PDB entry 8G0H | X-ray diffraction, 3.80 A resolution | chains D and C of the 4 polymer chains in the assembly

[Chain D]
Molecule: Poly [ADP-ribose] polymerase 1
Organism: Homo sapiens
Notes: EC 2.4.2.30, 2.4.2.-
UniProt: P09874 (PARP1_HUMAN); numbering as in UniProt; present here: 518-686, 689-1014
Amino-acid sequence (504 residues; row label = number of the first residue in the row; note: 2 numbers in that range are skipped by the numbering (no residue carries them; nothing is unmodelled there)):
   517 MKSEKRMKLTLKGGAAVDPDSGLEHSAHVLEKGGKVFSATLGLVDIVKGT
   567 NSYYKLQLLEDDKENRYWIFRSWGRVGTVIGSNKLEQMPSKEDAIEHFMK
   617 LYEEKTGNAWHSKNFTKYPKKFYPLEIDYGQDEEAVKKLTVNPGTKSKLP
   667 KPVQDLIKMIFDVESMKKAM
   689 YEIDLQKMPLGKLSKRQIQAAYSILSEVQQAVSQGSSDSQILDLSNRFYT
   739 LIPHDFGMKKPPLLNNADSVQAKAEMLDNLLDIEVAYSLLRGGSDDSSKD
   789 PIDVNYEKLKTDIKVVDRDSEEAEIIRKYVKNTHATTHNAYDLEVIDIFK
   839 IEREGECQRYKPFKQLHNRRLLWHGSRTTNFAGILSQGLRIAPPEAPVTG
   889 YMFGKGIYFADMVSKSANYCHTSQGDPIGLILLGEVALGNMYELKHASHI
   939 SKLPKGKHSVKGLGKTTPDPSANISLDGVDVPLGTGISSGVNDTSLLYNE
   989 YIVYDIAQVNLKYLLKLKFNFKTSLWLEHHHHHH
Unresolved in the structure: 517-530, 647-659, 1021-1022
Construct notes: initiating methionine (517); variant Ala762 (Val in P09874); expression tag (1015-1022)
Small-molecule neighbours: UKTT5 (YH0; 2-(4-{[2-(1H-benzimidazol-2-yl)ethyl]carbamoyl}phenyl)-1H-benzimidazole-7-carboxamide): Tyr710, Leu713, Ser714, Gln717, Val758, Gln759, Ala762, Asp766, Trp861, His862, Gly863, Pro885, Gly888, Tyr889, Tyr896, Phe897, Ala898, Lys903, Ser904, Tyr907, Glu988
UniProt features mapped onto this chain:
  - active site: Glu988 (For poly [ADP-ribose] polymerase activity)
  - binding site (NAD(+)): His862 to Ser864, Gly871, Arg878, Ser904
  - modified residue: Ser519 (ADP-ribosylserine), Glu520 (PolyADP-ribosyl glutamic acid), Lys521 (N6-(ADP-ribosyl)lysine), Thr594 (Phosphothreonine), Lys600 (N6-acetyllysine), Lys621 (N6-acetyllysine), Ser782 (Phosphoserine), Ser786 (Phosphoserine)
  - cross-link (Glycyl lysine isopeptide (Lys-Gly)): Lys528 (interchain with G-Cter in SUMO2), Lys748 (interchain with G-Cter in SUMO1)
  - natural variant: Ala762 (V762A: this construct carries the variant)
  - mutagenesis: Ser519 (S519A: Abolishes automodification on serine following interaction with HPF1, leading to delay dissociation from chromatin; when associated with A-499 and A-507), Asn567 (N567A: Decreased poly-ADP-ribosyltransferase activity upon binding to damaged DNA), Trp589 (W589A: Decreased poly-ADP-ribosyltransferase activity upon binding to damaged DNA. Abolished ability to mediate DNA intrastrand transfer (named 'monkey-bar mechanism')), Arg591 (R591A: Decreased poly-ADP-ribosyltransferase activity upon binding to damaged DNA), Thr594 (T594A: Abolished phosphorylation by PRKDC, inhibiting translocation into the cytosol), Lys633 (K633A: Decreased poly-ADP-ribosyltransferase activity upon binding to damaged DNA), Leu698 to Leu701 (Increased auto-poly-ADP-ribosylation), Leu713 (L713A: Increased auto-poly-ADP-ribosylation; L713F: Leads to constitutive activity in absence of DNA damage due to unfolding of the PARP alpha-helical domain, relieving autoinhibition), Glu763 to Asp770 (Able to bind BAD inhibitor in absence of DNA), Leu765 (L765A: Increased auto-poly-ADP-ribosylation), Asp766 to Asp770 (Able to bind EB-47 or BAD inhibitors in absence of DNA. Released from DNA strand break independently of EB-47 or BAD inhibitors), Leu768 (L768A: Increased auto-poly-ADP-ribosylation), 26 further mutagenesis entries in UniProt

[Chain C]
Molecule: Fusion of human PARP1 zinc fingers 1 and 3 (Zn1, Zn3), Poly [ADP-ribose] polymerase 1
Organism: Homo sapiens
Notes: EC 2.4.2.30, 2.4.2.-
UniProt: P09874 (PARP1_HUMAN); the construct lacks a stretch of the UniProt sequence and is renumbered around it, so the offset changes along the chain: 1-91 = UniProt 1-91; 202-205 = UniProt 92-95; 206-366 = UniProt 206-366
Amino-acid sequence (276 residues; row label = number of the first residue in the row; note: 110 numbers in that range are skipped by the numbering (no residue carries them; nothing is unmodelled there); numbers below 1 keep their minus sign (Met-19 is residue -19)):
   -19 MGSSHHHHHHSSGLVPRGSHMAESSDKLYRVEYAKSGRASCKKCSESIPK
    31 DSLRMAIMVQSPMFDGKVPHWYHFSCFWKVGHSIRHPDVEVDGFSELRWD
    81 DQQKVKKTAEA
   202 GGVTGKRKGDEVDGVDEVAKKKSKKEKDKDSKLEKALKAQNDLIWNIKDE
   252 LKKVCSTNDLKELLIFNKQQVPSGESAILDRVADGMVFGALLPCEECSGQ
   302 LVFKSDAYYCTGDVTAWTKCMVKTQTPNRKEWVTPKEFREISYLKKLKVK
   352 KQDRIFPPETSASVA
Unresolved in the structure: -19 to 2, 202-223, 362-366
Construct notes: expression tag (-19 to 0)
Metal / ion sites: Zn2+ site 1: Cys21, Cys24, His53, Cys56; Zn2+ site 2: Cys295, Cys298, Cys311, Cys321
UniProt features mapped onto this chain:
  - zinc finger: Tyr9 to Gly203 (PARP-type 1)
  - binding site (Zn(2+)): Cys21, Cys24, His53, Cys56, Cys295, Cys298, Cys311, Cys321
  - modified residue: Ala2 (N-acetylalanine), Ser41 (Phosphoserine), Ser274 (Phosphoserine), Ser277 (Phosphoserine), Ser364 (Phosphoserine)
  - motif (Nuclear localization signal): Lys207 to Lys209, Lys221 to Lys226
  - site: Asp214, Gly215 (Cleavage)
  - cross-link: Lys249 (Glycyl lysine isopeptide (Lys-Gly) (interchain with G-Cter in SUMO2))

[Interface between chain D and chain C]
Contacting residue pairs - 25 pairs, chain D then chain C:
  Val563(D) - Lys320(C)
  Thr566(D) - Asp45(C)
  Asn567(D) - Asp45(C)  hydrogen bond (backbone-side chain)
  Ser568(D) - Asp45(C)  hydrogen bond
  Trp589(D) - Met43(C)  hydrogen bond (side chain-backbone)
  Trp589(D) - Phe44(C)
  Arg591(D) - Asp45(C)  salt bridge
  Ile596(D) - Gln40(C)
  Ile596(D) - Ser41(C)
  Ile596(D) - Pro42(C)
  Ile596(D) - Phe44(C)
  Gly597(D) - Pro42(C)  hydrogen bond (backbone-backbone)
  Gly597(D) - Met43(C)
  Ser598(D) - Met43(C)  hydrogen bond (backbone-backbone)
  Lys633(D) - Ala317(C)  hydrogen bond (side chain-backbone)
  Lys633(D) - Trp318(C)
  Tyr634(D) - Ala317(C)
  Pro635(D) - Asp314(C)
  Pro635(D) - Ala317(C)
  Tyr639(D) - Trp318(C)  hydrophobic
  Asp731(D) - Thr316(C)
  Asp731(D) - Trp318(C)
  Asp731(D) - Thr319(C)
  Asn734(D) - Thr319(C)
  Arg735(D) - Trp318(C)
Other interface residues (no listed pair), chain D (20 interface residues in all): Asp561, Gly590, Val595, Thr738

[In short]
20 residues of chain D and 12 residues of chain C are in contact, with 6 hydrogen bonds and 1 salt bridge.
Polar contacts include Arg591(D)-Asp45(C), Asn567(D)-Asp45(C) and Ser568(D)-Asp45(C). Chain D binds UKTT5.
Chain D is Poly [ADP-ribose] polymerase 1 and chain C is Fusion of human PARP1 zinc fingers 1 and 3 (Zn1,
Zn3), Poly [ADP-ribose] polymerase 1, both from Homo sapiens; the structure, Human PARP1 deltaV687-E688 bound
to UKTT5 (compound 10) and to a DNA double strand break, was determined by X-ray diffraction together with
8FYY, 8FYZ and 8FZ1 from the same study.
